PDB entry 7V01 | electron microscopy, 3.67 A resolution | chains B and U of the 10 polymer chains in the assembly

[Chain B]
Name: CRISPR system Cms endoribonuclease Csm3
Organism: Staphylococcus epidermidis RP62A
UniProtKB: Q5HK91 (Q5HK91_STAEQ); residues 1-214 here = UniProt positions 1-214
Chain sequence (214 residues; row label = number of the first residue in the row):
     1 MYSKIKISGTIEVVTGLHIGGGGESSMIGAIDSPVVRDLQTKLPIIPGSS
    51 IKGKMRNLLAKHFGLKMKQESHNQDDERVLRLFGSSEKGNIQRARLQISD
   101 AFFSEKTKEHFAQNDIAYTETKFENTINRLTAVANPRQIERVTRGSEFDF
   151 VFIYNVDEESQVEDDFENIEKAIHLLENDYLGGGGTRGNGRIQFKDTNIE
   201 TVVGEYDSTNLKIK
Unresolved in the structure: 1, 24-32, 64-75

[Chain U]
Molecule: 37-nt RNA strand
Notes: fragment: CRISPR self RNA target
Sequence (37 nucleotides; each row starts with the number of its first residue; numbering starts at 0):
     0 ACUGAUGAUUUAUAUACUUCGGCAUACGUGUUCUCGU
Unresolved in the structure: 0-6, 23, 33-36

[Interface between chain B and chain U]
Contacting residue pairs (5; chain B residue first):
  Ser-33(B) / U24(U)  base contact
  Val-133(B) / G21(U)  base contact
  Pro-136(B) / C22(U)  base contact
  Pro-136(B) / U24(U)  phosphate contact
  Arg-137(B) / U24(U)  base contact
Other interface residues (no listed pair), chain B (9 interface residues in all): His-18, Glu-87, Ala-134, Gln-138, Ile-139
Other interface residues (no listed pair), chain U (4 interface residues in all): C32

[In short]
9 residues of chain B face 4 of chain U across their interface.
Here chain B is CRISPR system Cms endoribonuclease Csm3 (Staphylococcus epidermidis RP62A) and chain U is a
37-nt RNA strand. Entry 7V01 (Staphylococcus epidermidis RP62a CRISPR short effector complex with self RNA
target and ATP) was determined by electron microscopy (same publication as 7UZW, 7UZX, 7UZY, 7UZZ, 7V00 and
7V02).
